Entry 4GVJ (X-ray diffraction, 2.03 A resolution); this record covers chain A.

[Chain A]
Molecule: Non-receptor tyrosine-protein kinase TYK2
Organism: Homo sapiens
Notes: EC 2.7.10.2; fragment: Kinase domain
Reference sequence: P29597 (TYK2_HUMAN); numbering as in UniProt (aligned over 885-1176)
Chain sequence (302 residues; row label = number of the first residue in the row):
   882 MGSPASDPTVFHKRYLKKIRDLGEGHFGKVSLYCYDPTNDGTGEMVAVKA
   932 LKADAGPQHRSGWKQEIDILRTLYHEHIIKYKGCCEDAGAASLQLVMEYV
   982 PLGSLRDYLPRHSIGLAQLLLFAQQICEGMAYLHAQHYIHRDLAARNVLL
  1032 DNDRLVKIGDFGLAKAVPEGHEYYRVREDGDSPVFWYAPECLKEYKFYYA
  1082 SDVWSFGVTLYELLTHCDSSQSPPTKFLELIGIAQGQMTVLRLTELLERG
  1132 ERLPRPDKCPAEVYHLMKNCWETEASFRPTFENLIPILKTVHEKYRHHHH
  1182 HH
Unresolved in the structure: 882-888, 1179-1183
Differences from the reference sequence: expression tag (882-884, 1177-1183); engineered mutation Ala936 (Cys in P29597), Ala969 (Gln in P29597), Ala971 (Glu in P29597), Ala972 (Lys in P29597), Ala1142 (Cys in P29597)
Curated features (UniProtKB/Swiss-Prot):
  - active site: Asp1023 (Proton acceptor)
  - binding site (ATP): Leu903 to Val911, Lys930
  - modified residue (Phosphotyrosine): Tyr1054, Tyr1055
  - mutagenesis: Lys930 (K930R: Complete loss of catalytic activity), Asp1023 (D1023N: Complete loss of catalytic activity), Tyr1054 (Y1054F: Reduces basal catalytic activity and abolishes IFN-dependent activation), Tyr1055 (Y1055F: Reduces basal catalytic activity and abolishes IFN-dependent activation), Tyr1145 (Y1145F: Does not affect phosphorylation state and enzymatic activity), Tyr1176 (Y1176F: Does not affect phosphorylation state and enzymatic activity)
Ion coordination: Mg2+ site 1: Asn1028, Asp1041 (together with ADP); Mg2+ site 2: Asp1041 (together with ADP)
Small-molecule neighbours: ADP (adenosine-5'-diphosphate): Leu903, Gly904, Glu905, Val911, Ala928, Lys930, Ile960, Met978, Glu979, Tyr980, Val981, Gly984, Ser985, Arg987, Asp988, Arg1027, Asn1028, Leu1030, Asp1041

[Summary]
Bound to chain A: ADP. Asn1028 and Asp1041 coordinate Mg2+ site 1. From UniProt: active-site residue Asp1023,
10 ATP-binding residues and 6 mutagenesis sites.
Chain A is Non-receptor tyrosine-protein kinase TYK2 (Homo sapiens); the structure, Tyk2 (JH1) in complex with
adenosine di-phosphate, was determined by X-ray diffraction together with 4GFM, 4GFO, 4GIH and 4GMY from the
same study.
